5AA8 - chain A; structure by X-ray diffraction, 1.86 A resolution.

[Chain A]
Molecule: Alk tyrosine kinase receptor
Organism: Homo sapiens
Notes: EC 2.7.10.1; fragment: tyrosine kinase domain, residues 1093-1411
UniProt: Q9UM73 (ALK_HUMAN); residues 1093-1411 here = UniProt positions 1093-1411
Amino-acid sequence (327 residues; numbered 1085 to 1411; the number before each row is that of its first residue):
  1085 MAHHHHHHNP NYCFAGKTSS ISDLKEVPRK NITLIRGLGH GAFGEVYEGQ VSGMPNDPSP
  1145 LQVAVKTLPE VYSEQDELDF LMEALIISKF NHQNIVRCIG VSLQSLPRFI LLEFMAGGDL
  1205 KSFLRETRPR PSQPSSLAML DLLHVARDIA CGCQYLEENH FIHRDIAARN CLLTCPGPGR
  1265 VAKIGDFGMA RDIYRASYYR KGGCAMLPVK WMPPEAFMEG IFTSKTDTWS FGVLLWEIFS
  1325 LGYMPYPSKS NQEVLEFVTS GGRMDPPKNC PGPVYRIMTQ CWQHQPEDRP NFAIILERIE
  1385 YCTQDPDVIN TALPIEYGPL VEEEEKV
Not modelled in the structure: 1085-1092, 1125-1127, 1136-1143, 1280-1285, 1403-1411
Differences from the reference sequence: expression tag (1085-1092); engineered mutation Tyr1156 (Cys in Q9UM73), Phe1198 (Leu in Q9UM73)
UniProt features mapped onto this chain:
  - active site: Asp1249 (Proton acceptor)
  - binding site (ATP): His1124, Lys1150, Glu1197, Met1199, Asp1270
  - modified residue (Phosphotyrosine): Tyr1096, Tyr1131, Tyr1278
  - natural variant: Gly1128 (G1128A: In NBLST3), Thr1151 (T1151M: In NBLST3), Met1166 (M1166R: In NBLST3), Ile1171 (I1171N: In NBLST3), Phe1174 (F1174C: In NBLST3; F1174I: In NBLST3; F1174L: In NBLST3; F1174V: In NBLST3), Arg1192 (R1192P: In NBLST3), Ala1234 (A1234T: In NBLST3), Phe1245 (F1245C: In NBLST3; F1245V: In NBLST3), Ile1250 (I1250T: In NBLST3), Arg1275 (R1275L: Observed in neuroblastoma; R1275Q: In NBLST3), Tyr1278 (Y1278S: In NBLST3)
Ligand contacts: PF-06463922 (5P8; (10R)-7-amino-12-fluoro-2,10,16-trimethyl-15-oxo-10,15,16,17-tetrahydro-2H-8,4-(metheno)pyrazolo[4,3-h][2,5,11]benzoxadiazacyclotetradecine-3-carbonitrile): Leu1122, Gly1123, His1124, Val1130, Ala1148, Lys1150, Val1180, Leu1196, Glu1197, Phe1198, Met1199, Ala1200, Gly1202, Asp1203, Arg1253, Asn1254, Cys1255, Leu1256, Gly1269, Asp1270
What the authors report for this chain:
  - mutagenesis - C1156Y/L1198F: decreased binding to PF-06463922
  - binding site for PF-06463922: Leu1122
  - mutagenesis - C1156Y: unchanged binding to PF-06463922
  - mutagenesis - C1156Y (5.6-fold), C1156Y/L1198F (1.7-fold): increased catalytic activity
  - mutagenesis - L1198F (2.5-fold): decreased catalytic activity
  - disease-associated variants - C1156Y: increased growth in response to crizotinib (citing earlier work)
  - disease-associated variants - L1198F: decreased binding to lorlatinib
  - mutagenesis - L1198F: decreased growth in response to crizotinib
  - mutagenesis - C1156Y/L1198F: increased growth in response to lorlatinib

[Summary]
Chain A binds PF-06463922. Curated annotation (UniProt) lists active-site residue Asp1249 and 5 ATP-binding
residues. The paper reports a binding site for PF-06463922 at Leu1122; C1156Y and C1156Y/L1198F increase
catalytic activity.
Chain A is Alk tyrosine kinase receptor (Homo sapiens); the structure, Structure of C1156Y,L1198F Mutant Human
Anaplastic Lymphoma Kinase in Complex with PF-06463922 ((10R)-7-amino-12-fluoro-2,10,16-trimethyl-
15-oxo-10,15,16,17-tetrahydro-2H-8,4-(metheno)pyrazolo(4,3-h)(2,5,11)
benzoxadiazacyclotetradecine-3-carbonitrile), was determined by X-ray diffraction together with 5A9U, 5AA9,
5AAA, 5AAB and 5AAC from the same study.
